PDB entry 8FD1 | X-ray diffraction, 4.25 A resolution (low resolution: residue-level contacts below are approximate; hydrogen-bond / salt-bridge calls are withheld) | chains A and B of the 4 polymer chains in the assembly

[Chain A (and B)]
Name: Rhodopsin
From: Bos taurus
Notes: chain B of this document is another copy of the same molecule, construct and numbering; everything in this record applies to it too
UniProt: P02699 (OPSD_BOVIN); residue numbers follow UniProt; this construct covers 1-348
Sequence (348 residues; numbered 1 to 348; the number before each row is that of its first residue):
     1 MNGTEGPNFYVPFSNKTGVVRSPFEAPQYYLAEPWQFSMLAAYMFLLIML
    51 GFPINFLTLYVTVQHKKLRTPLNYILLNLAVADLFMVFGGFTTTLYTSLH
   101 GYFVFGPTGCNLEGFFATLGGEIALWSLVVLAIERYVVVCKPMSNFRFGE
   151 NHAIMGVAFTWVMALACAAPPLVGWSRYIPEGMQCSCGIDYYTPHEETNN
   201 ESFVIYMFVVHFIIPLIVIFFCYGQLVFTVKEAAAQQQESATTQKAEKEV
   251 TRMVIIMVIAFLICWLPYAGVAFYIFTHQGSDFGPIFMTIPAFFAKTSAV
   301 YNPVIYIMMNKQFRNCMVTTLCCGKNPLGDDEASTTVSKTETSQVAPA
Disordered / not traced: 65-69, 148-150, 231-240, 324-348 (chain B: 145-148, 229-240, 324-348)
Swiss-Prot annotation at these positions:
  - region: Asp330 to Ala348 (Interaction with SAG)
  - motif: Glu134 to Tyr136 ('Ionic lock' involved in activated form stabilization)
  - binding site (Zn(2+)): Glu201, Gln279
  - site: Glu113 (Plays an important role in the conformation switch to the active conformation)
  - modified residue: Met1 (N-acetylmethionine), Lys296 (N6-(retinylidene)lysine), Ser334 (Phosphoserine), Thr335 (Phosphothreonine), Thr336 (Phosphothreonine), Ser338 (Phosphoserine), Thr340 (Phosphothreonine), Thr342 (Phosphothreonine), Ser343 (Phosphoserine)
  - lipidation (S-palmitoyl cysteine): Cys322, Cys323
  - glycosylation (N-linked (GlcNAc...) asparagine): Asn2, Asn15
Cystine bridges: Cys110-Cys187
Glycans and other covalent adducts: N-acetylglucosamine (NAG) linked to Asn2; glycan linked to Asn15
Reported in the primary citation:
  - contacts within the chain: Arg135-Glu247 (salt bridge)
  - mutagenesis - N2Q, N15Q: abolished binding to Nanobody Nb2
  - disease-associated variants - P23H: decreased stability (citing earlier work)
  - mutagenesis - N15Q: decreased expression

[How chain A and chain B interact]
Contacting residue pairs - 14 pairs, chain A then chain B:
  Phe45(A) with Phe88(B)
  Ile48(A) with Met49(B)
  Met49(A) with Ile48(B); Met49(B); Phe52(B)
  Phe52(A) with Met49(B)
  Pro53(A) with Met49(B)
  Phe88(A) with Phe45(B)
  Tyr96(A) with Tyr96(B); His100(B)
  His100(A) with Tyr96(B)
  Val318(A) with Cys322(B)
  Cys322(A) with Met317(B); Val318(B)
Interface residues without a listed pair, chain A (13 interface residues in all): Leu50, Leu99, Leu321
Interface residues without a listed pair, chain B (13 interface residues in all): Leu46, Leu50, Leu321

[In short]
Chain A and chain B each contribute 13 residues to their interface. N-acetylglucosamine is covalently linked
to Asn2(A). UniProt lists Zn2+-binding residues Glu201(A) and Gln279(A) on chain A. From the paper: N2Q and
N15Q of chain A abolish binding to Nanobody Nb2; contacts within the chain involving Glu247(A) and Arg135(A).
Both chains are Rhodopsin (Bos taurus). Entry 8FD1 (Crystal structure of photoactivated rhodopsin in complex
with a nanobody) was determined by X-ray diffraction together with 8FCZ and 8FD0 from the same study.
